PDB entry 1IJY | X-ray diffraction, 1.35 A resolution | chains A and B

== Chain A (and B) ==
Protein: Frizzled homolog 8
Source organism: Mus musculus
Notes: fragment: cysteine-rich domain; chain B of this document is another copy of the same molecule, construct and numbering; everything in this record applies to it too
UniProt: Q61091 (FZD8_MOUSE); residues 1-128 here correspond to UniProt positions 28-155 (UniProt number = residue number + 27)
Amino-acid sequence (130 residues; row label = number of the first residue in the row; numbers below 1 keep their minus sign (Gly-1 is residue -1)):
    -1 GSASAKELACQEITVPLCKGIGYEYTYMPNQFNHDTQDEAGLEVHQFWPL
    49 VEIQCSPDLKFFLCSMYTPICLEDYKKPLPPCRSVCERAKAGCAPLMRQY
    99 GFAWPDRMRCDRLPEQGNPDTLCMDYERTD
Not modelled in the structure: -1 to 4, 127-128
Disulfides: Cys8-Cys69, Cys16-Cys62, Cys53-Cys91, Cys80-Cys121, Cys84-Cys108
Sequence notes: cloning artifact (-1 to 0); engineered mutation Glu22 (Asn49 in Q61091), Glu125 (Asn152 in Q61091)

== How chain A and chain B interact ==
Contacting residue pairs - 20 pairs, chain A then chain B:
  Tyr73(A) with Asp72(B), hydrogen bond; Tyr73(B)
  Glu113(A) with Arg126(B), salt bridge
  Gln114(A) with Gln114(B); Asp123(B), hydrogen bond (side chain-backbone); Glu125(B); Arg126(B)
  Gly115(A) with Met122(B); Asp123(B); Tyr124(B)
  Asn116(A) with Met122(B)
  Pro117(A) with Leu70(B); Met122(B)
  Leu120(A) with Tyr73(B), hydrophobic; Met122(B), hydrophobic
  Cys121(A) with Leu120(B)
  Asp123(A) with Gly115(B)
  Tyr124(A) with Gly115(B); Pro117(B), hydrophobic
  Glu125(A) with Gly115(B), hydrogen bond (backbone-backbone)
Interface residues without a listed pair, chain A (15 interface residues in all): Lys75, Leu77, Asp118, Met122
Interface residues without a listed pair, chain B (15 interface residues in all): Ile68, Leu77, Asn116

== Summary ==
The chain A/chain B interface involves 15 residues from each chain; the contacts include 3 hydrogen bonds and
1 salt bridge. Polar pairs include Glu113(A)-Arg126(B), Tyr73(A)-Asp72(B) and Gln114(A)-Asp123(B).
Chain A and chain B are both Frizzled homolog 8 (Mus musculus); the structure, Crystal structure of the
cysteine-rich domain of mouse frizzled 8 (MFZ8), was determined by X-ray diffraction.
